4HQB - chains A and N of the 7 polymer chains in the assembly; structure by X-ray diffraction, 2.30 A resolution.

Chain A:
Name: Single-stranded DNA-binding protein DdrB
Source organism: Deinococcus radiodurans
UniProt: Q9RY80 (DDRB_DEIRA); residues 1-144 here = UniProt positions 1-144
Amino-acid sequence (148 residues; each row starts with the number of its first residue; numbers below 1 keep their minus sign (Asp-3 is residue -3)):
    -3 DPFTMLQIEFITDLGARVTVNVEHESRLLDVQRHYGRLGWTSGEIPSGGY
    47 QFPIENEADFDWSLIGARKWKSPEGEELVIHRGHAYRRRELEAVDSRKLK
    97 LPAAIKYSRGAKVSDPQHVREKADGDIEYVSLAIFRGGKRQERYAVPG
Not modelled in the structure: -3 to 0, 144
Sequence notes: expression tag (-3 to 0)
Curated features (UniProtKB/Swiss-Prot):
  - mutagenesis: Glu51 (E51A: Forms pentamers but not higher-ordered structures; binds ssDNA normally), Arg64 (R64A: Reduced ssDNA-binding), Trp66 (W66A: Reduced ssDNA-binding), Arg83 (R83A: Forms pentamers but not higher-ordered structures, reduced ssDNA-binding), Arg85 (R85A: Reduced ssDNA-binding), Lys94 (K94A: Reduced ssDNA-binding), Lys102 (K102A: Reduced ssDNA-binding), Lys108 (K108A: Reduced ssDNA-binding), Arg132 (R132A: Reduced ssDNA-binding), Lys135 (K135A: Reduced ssDNA-binding)
From the paper describing this entry:
  - binding site for the 4-nt DNA strand: Glu51, Arg64, Trp66, Arg83, Gly134, Gln137
  - self-association interface (contacts with another copy of this molecule); pairs are residue here / residue on that copy: Glu51-Arg83 (salt bridge)
  - binding site for the 5-nt DNA strand (chain N): Arg64, Trp66, His80, Ala81, Val90, Lys94, Leu95, Lys96, Leu97, Gly106, Lys108, Arg132, Gly134, Lys135

Chain N:
Molecule: 5-nt DNA strand
Sequence (5 nucleotides; row label = number of the first residue in the row):
     5 TTTTT

Chain A / chain N interface:
Pairs across the interface (12; chain A residue first):
  Val90(A) - DT8(N)  base contact
  Leu95(A) - DT7(N)  base contact
  Leu95(A) - DT8(N)  sugar contact
  Lys96(A) - DT7(N)  base contact
  Leu97(A) - DT7(N)  base contact
  Leu97(A) - DT8(N)  base contact
  Arg132(A) - DT7(N)  salt bridge to the phosphate
  Arg132(A) - DT8(N)  base contact
  Gly133(A) - DT6(N)  phosphate contact
  Gly134(A) - DT5(N)  sugar contact
  Gly134(A) - DT6(N)  hydrogen bond to the phosphate
  Lys135(A) - DT5(N)  sugar contact

In short:
The interface between chain A and chain N involves 8 residues on one side and 4 on the other; the contacts
include 1 hydrogen bond and 1 salt bridge. Among the polar pairs are Gly134(A)-DT6(N) and Arg132(A)-DT7(N).
The paper reports a binding site for the 5-nt DNA strand (chain N) at Arg64(A), Trp66(A) and His80(A) among
others; a binding site for the 4-nt DNA strand at Glu51(A), Arg64(A) and Trp66(A) among others.
Here chain A is Single-stranded DNA-binding protein DdrB (Deinococcus radiodurans) and chain N is a 5-nt DNA
strand. Entry 4HQB (Crystal structure of DdrB from Deinococcus radiodurans bound to ssDNA) was determined by
X-ray diffraction.
